Entry 4DQK (X-ray diffraction, 2.40 A resolution); this record covers chain A.

[Chain A]
Molecule: Bifunctional P-450/NADPH-P450 reductase
Source organism: Bacillus megaterium
Notes: EC 1.14.14.1, 1.6.2.4; fragment: Cytochrome P450 BM3
UniProt: P14779 (CPXB_BACME); residue numbers follow UniProt; this construct covers 659-1049
Sequence (391 residues; numbered 659 to 1049; the number before each row is that of its first residue):
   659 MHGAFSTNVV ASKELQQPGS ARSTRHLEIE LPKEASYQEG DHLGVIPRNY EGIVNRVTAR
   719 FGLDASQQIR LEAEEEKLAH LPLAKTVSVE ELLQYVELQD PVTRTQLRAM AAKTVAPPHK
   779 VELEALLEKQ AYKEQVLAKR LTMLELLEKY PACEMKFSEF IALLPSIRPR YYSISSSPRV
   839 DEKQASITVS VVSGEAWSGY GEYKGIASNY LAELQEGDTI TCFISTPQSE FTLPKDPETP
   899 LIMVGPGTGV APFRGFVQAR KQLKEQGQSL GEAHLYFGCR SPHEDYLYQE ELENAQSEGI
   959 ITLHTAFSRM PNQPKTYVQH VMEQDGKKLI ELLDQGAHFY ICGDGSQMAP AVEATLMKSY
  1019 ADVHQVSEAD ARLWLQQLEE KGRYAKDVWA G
Not modelled in the structure: 732-736, 1049
Construct notes: engineered mutation Ala774 (Cys in P14779)
Residues lining bound ligands: FAD (flavin-adenine dinucleotide): His700, Gln757, Arg798, Arg828, Tyr829, Tyr830, Ser831, Thr846, Val847, Ser848, Val850, Gly852, Glu853, Ala854, Trp855, Tyr861, Gly863, Ile864, Ala865, Ser866, Thr906, Ala909, Asp1045, Trp1047

[Overview]
Chain A binds flavin-adenine dinucleotide.
Chain A is Bifunctional P-450/NADPH-P450 reductase (Bacillus megaterium); the structure, Crystal structure of
the FAD binding domain of cytochrome P450 BM3, was determined by X-ray diffraction (same publication as 4DQL).
